7MEI - chains O and A of the 30 polymer chains in the assembly; structure by electron microscopy, 3.54 A resolution.

# Chain O
Molecule: 74-nt DNA strand
Sequence (74 nucleotides; each row starts with the number of its first residue; note: 1 number in that range is skipped by the numbering (no residue carries it; nothing is unmodelled there); numbers below 1 keep their minus sign (DC-65 is residue -65)):
   -65 CTACCGATAAGCACTCGGATAGTAGAGTTTTTTTTTGGTTTTTTTGCACT
   -15 ATATTTGTGGGGAAG
     1 GCACTAGTG

# Chain A
Molecule: DNA-directed RNA polymerase subunit
Source organism: Saccharomyces cerevisiae
Notes: EC 2.7.7.6
UniProt: A0A6A5Q1P2 (A0A6A5Q1P2_YEASX); residues 1-1733 here = UniProt positions 1-1733
Chain sequence (1733 residues; each row starts with the number of its first residue):
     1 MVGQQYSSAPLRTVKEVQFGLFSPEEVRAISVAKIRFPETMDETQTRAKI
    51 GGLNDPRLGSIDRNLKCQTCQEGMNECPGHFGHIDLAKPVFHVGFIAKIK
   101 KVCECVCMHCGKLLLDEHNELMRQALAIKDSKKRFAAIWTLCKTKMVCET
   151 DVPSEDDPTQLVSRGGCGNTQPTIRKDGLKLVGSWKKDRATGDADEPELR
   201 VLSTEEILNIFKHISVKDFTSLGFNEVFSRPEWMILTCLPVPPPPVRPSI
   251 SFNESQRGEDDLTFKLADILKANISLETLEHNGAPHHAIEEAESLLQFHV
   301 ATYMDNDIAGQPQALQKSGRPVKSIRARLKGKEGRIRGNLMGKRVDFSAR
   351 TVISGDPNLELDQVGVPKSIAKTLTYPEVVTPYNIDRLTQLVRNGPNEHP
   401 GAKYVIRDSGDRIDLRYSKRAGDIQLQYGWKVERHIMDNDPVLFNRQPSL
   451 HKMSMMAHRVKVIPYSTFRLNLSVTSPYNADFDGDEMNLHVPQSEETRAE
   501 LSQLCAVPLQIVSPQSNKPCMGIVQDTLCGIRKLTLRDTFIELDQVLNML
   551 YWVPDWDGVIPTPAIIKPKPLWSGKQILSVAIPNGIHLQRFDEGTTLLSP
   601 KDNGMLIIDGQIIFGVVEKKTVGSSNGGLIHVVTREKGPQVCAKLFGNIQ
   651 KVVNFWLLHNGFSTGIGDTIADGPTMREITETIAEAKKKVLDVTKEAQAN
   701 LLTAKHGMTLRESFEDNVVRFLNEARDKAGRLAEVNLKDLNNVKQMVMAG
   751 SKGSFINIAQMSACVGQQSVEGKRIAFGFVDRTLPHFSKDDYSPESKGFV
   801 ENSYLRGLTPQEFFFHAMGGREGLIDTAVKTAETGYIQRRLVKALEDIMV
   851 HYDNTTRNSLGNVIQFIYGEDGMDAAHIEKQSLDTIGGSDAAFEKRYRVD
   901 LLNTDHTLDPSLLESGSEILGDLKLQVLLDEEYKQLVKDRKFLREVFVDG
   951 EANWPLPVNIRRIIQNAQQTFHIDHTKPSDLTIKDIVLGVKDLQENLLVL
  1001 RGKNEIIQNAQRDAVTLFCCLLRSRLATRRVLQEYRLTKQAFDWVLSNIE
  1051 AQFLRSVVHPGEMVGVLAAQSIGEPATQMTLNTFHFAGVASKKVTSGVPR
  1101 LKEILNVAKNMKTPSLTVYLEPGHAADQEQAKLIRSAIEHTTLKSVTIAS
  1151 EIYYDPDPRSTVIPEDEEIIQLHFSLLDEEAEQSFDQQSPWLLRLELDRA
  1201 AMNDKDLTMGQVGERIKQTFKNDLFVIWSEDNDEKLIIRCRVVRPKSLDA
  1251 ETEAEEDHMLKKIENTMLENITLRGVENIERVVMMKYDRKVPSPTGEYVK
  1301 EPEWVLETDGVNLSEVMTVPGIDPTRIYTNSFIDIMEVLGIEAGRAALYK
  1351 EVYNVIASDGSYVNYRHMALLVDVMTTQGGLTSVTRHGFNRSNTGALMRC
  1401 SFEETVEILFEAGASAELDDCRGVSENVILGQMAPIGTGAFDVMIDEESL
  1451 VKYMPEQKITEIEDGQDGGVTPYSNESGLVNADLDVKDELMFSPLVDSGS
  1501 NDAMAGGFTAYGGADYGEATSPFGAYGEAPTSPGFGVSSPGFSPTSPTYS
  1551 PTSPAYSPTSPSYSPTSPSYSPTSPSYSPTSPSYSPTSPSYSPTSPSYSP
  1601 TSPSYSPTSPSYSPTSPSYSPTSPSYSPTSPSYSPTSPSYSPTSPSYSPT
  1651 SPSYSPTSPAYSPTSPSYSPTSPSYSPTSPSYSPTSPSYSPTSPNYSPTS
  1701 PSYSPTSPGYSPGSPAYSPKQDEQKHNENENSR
Disordered / not traced: 1, 1082-1092, 1176-1184, 1246-1253, 1455-1733
Metal / ion sites: Zn2+ site 1: Cys67, Cys70, Cys77, His80; Zn2+ site 2: Cys107, Cys110, Cys148, Cys167; Mg2+: Asp481, Asp483, Asp485 (shared with 2 residues of chain R)
What the authors report for this chain:
  - binding site for the 15-nt RNA strand: Lys619, Lys620

# Chain O / chain A interface
Residue-residue contacts (23):
  DA-15(O) - Arg1386(A)  sugar contact
  DA-15(O) - Glu1403(A)  phosphate contact
  DT-14(O) - Tyr836(A)  phosphate contact
  DT-14(O) - Glu1403(A)  phosphate contact
  DA-13(O) - Thr831(A)  base contact
  DA-13(O) - Ala832(A)  sugar contact
  DA-13(O) - Gly835(A)  sugar contact
  DA-13(O) - Tyr836(A)  sugar contact
  DT-12(O) - Lys332(A)  salt bridge to the phosphate
  DT-12(O) - Arg337(A)  salt bridge to the phosphate
  DT-12(O) - Pro448(A)  base contact
  DT-12(O) - Arg839(A)  salt bridge to the phosphate
  DT-11(O) - Gln447(A)  sugar contact
  DT-10(O) - Arg344(A)  sugar contact
  DT-10(O) - Arg350(A)  salt bridge to the phosphate
  DT-10(O) - Glu486(A)  phosphate contact
  DT-10(O) - Asn488(A)  phosphate contact
  DG-9(O) - Arg350(A)  sugar contact
  DG-4(O) - Phe252(A)  base contact
  DA-3(O) - Phe252(A)  base contact
  DA-3(O) - Glu254(A)  base contact
  DA-2(O) - Lys317(A)  phosphate contact
  DA-2(O) - Ser318(A)  hydrogen bond to the phosphate
Also at the interface, not in a pair above, chain O (11 interface residues in all): DT-16
Also at the interface, not in a pair above, chain A (20 interface residues in all): Gln256

# Overview
11 residues of chain O and 20 residues of chain A are in contact, with 1 hydrogen bond and 4 salt bridges.
Among the polar pairs are DA-2(O)-Ser318(A), DT-12(O)-Lys332(A) and DT-12(O)-Arg337(A). From the paper: a
binding site for the 15-nt RNA strand at Lys619(A) and Lys620(A).
Chain O is a 74-nt DNA strand and chain A is DNA-directed RNA polymerase subunit (Saccharomyces cerevisiae);
the structure, Composite structure of EC+EC, was determined by electron microscopy, deposited together with
7MK9, 7MKA, 7ML0, 7ML1, 7ML2, 7ML3 and 7ML4.
